PDB entry 6UDJ | electron microscopy, 2.50 A resolution | chains D and G of the 18 polymer chains in the assembly

# Chain D
Molecule: 1-18 Fab Heavy Chain
Source organism: Homo sapiens
Notes: antibody fragment or engineered binder
Amino-acid sequence (480 residues; row label = number of the first residue in the row; a row labelled like 35A-35F holds insertion residues (35A, then the next letters in order); numbers below 1 keep their minus sign (Met-18 is residue -18)):
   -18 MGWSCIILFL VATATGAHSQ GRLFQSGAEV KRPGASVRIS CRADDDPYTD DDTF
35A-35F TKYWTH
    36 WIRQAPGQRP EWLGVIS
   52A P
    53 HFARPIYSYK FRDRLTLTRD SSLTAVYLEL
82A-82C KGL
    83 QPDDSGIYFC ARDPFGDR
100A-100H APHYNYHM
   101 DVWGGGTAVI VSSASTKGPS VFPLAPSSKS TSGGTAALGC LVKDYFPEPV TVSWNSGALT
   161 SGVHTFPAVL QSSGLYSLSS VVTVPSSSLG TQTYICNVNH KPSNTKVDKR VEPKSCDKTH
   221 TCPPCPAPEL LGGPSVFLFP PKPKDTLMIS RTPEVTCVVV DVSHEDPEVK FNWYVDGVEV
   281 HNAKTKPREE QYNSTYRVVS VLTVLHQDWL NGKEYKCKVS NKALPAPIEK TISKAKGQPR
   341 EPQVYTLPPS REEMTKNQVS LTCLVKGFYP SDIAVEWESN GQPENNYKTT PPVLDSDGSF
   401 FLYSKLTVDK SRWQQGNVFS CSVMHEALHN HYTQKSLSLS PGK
Not modelled in the structure: -18 to 1, 114-443
Cystine bridges: Cys22-Cys92

# Chain G
Molecule: Envelope glycoprotein gp120
Source organism: Human immunodeficiency virus 1
UniProt: Q2N0S6 (Q2N0S6_9HIV1); the construct lacks a stretch of the UniProt sequence and is renumbered around it, so the offset changes along the chain: 33-135 = UniProt 32-134; 144-185 = UniProt 135-176; 188-309 = UniProt 187-308; 312-321 = UniProt 309-318; 2 more segments
Amino-acid sequence (479 residues; row label = number of the first residue in the row; note: 13 numbers in that range are skipped by the numbering (no residue carries them; nothing is unmodelled there); a row labelled like 185A-185J holds insertion residues (185A, then the next letters in order)):
    33 NLWVTVYYGV PVWKDAETTL FCASDAKAYE TEKHNVWATH ACVPTDPNPQ EIHLENVTEE
    93 FNMWKNNMVE QMHTDIISLW DQSLKPCVKL TPLCVTLQCT NVT
   144 NNITDDMRGE LKNCSFNMTT ELRDKKQKVY SLFYRLDVVQ IN
185A-185J ENQGNRSNNS
   188 NKEYRLINCN TSAITQACPK VSFEPIPIHY CAPAGFAILK CKDKKFNGTG PCPSVSTVQC
   248 THGIKPVVST QLLLNGSLAE EEVMIRSENI TNNAKNILVQ FNTPVQINCT RPNNNTRKSI
   308 RI
   312 GPGQAFYATG
  321A D
   322 IIGDIRQAHC NVSKATWNET LGKVVKQLRK HFGNNTIIRF ANSSGGDLEV TTHSFNCGGE
   382 FFYCNTSGLF NSTWIS
   399 NTSVQGSNST GSNDSITLPC RIKQIINMWQ RIGQAMYAPP IQGVIRCVSN ITGLILTRDG
   459 GSTNSTTETF RPGGGDMRDN WRSELYKYKV VKIEPLGVAP TRCKRRVVGR RRRRR
Not modelled in the structure: 33, 58-64, 79-81, 144-151, 185A-185J, 399-410, 505-513
Sequence notes: conflict Asn332 (Thr330 in Q2N0S6), Cys501 (Ala498 in Q2N0S6); expression tag (509-513)
Cystine bridges: Cys54-Cys74, Cys119-Cys205, Cys126-Cys196, Cys131-Cys157, Cys218-Cys247, Cys228-Cys239, Cys296-Cys331, Cys378-Cys445, Cys385-Cys418
Covalent attachments: N-acetylglucosamine (NAG) linked to Asn88, Asn133, Asn156, Asn160, Asn234, Asn262, Asn295, Asn301, Asn339, Asn355, Asn363, Asn386, Asn392, Asn448; glycan linked to Asn197, Asn276, Asn332
From the paper describing this entry:
  - mutagenesis - A316E (3.2-fold): decreased binding to 1-18 Fab Heavy Chain (chain D)
  - post-translational modification sites: Asn197, Asn276

# How chain D and chain G interact
Pairs across the interface (10; chain D residue first):
  Asp25(D) with Lys207(G), salt bridge
  Asp27(D) with Arg304(G); Ser306(G), hydrogen bond; Tyr318(G), hydrogen bond
  Tyr29(D) with Ser306(G); Arg308(G); Ala316(G), hydrophobic
  Thr30(D) with Lys207(G), hydrogen bond
  Asp31(D) with Lys207(G), salt bridge
  Asp32(D) with Lys207(G), salt bridge
Interface residues without a listed pair, chain D (7 interface residues in all): Pro28
Interface residues without a listed pair, chain G (7 interface residues in all): Ile307
Interface features reported in the paper:
  - pairs named by the authors: Asp25(D)-Lys207(G), Thr30(D)-Lys207(G), Asp31(D)-Lys207(G), Asp32(D)-Lys207(G), Ser306(G)-Tyr29(D), Arg308(G)-Tyr29(D), Ala316(G)-Tyr29(D), Tyr318(G)-Tyr29(D)
  - epitope / paratope residues, chain D: Asp25(D), Tyr29(D), Thr30(D), Asp31(D), Asp32(D)
  - epitope / paratope residues, chain G: Lys207(G), Arg304(G), Ser306(G), Arg308(G), Ala316(G), Tyr318(G)

# In short
The chain D/chain G interface involves 7 residues from each chain, with 3 hydrogen bonds and 3 salt bridges.
Polar contacts include Asp25(D)-Lys207(G), Asp31(D)-Lys207(G) and Asp32(D)-Lys207(G). The authors report
contacts between Asp25(D) and Lys207(G), Thr30(D) and Lys207(G) and Asp31(D) and Lys207(G) among others. The
paper reports that A316E of chain G reduces binding to 1-18 Fab Heavy Chain (chain D); epitope/paratope
residues Asp25(D), Tyr29(D) and Lys207(G) among others.
Here chain D is 1-18 Fab Heavy Chain (Homo sapiens) and chain G is Envelope glycoprotein gp120 (Human
immunodeficiency virus 1). Entry 6UDJ (HIV-1 bNAb 1-18 in complex with BG505 SOSIP.664 and 10-1074) was
determined by electron microscopy together with 6UDK from the same study.
